7LMZ - chains D and E of the 7 polymer chains in the assembly; structure by electron microscopy, 3.06 A resolution.

# Chain D (and E)
Protein: Transitional endoplasmic reticulum ATPase
Organism: Homo sapiens
Notes: EC 3.6.4.6; chain E of this document is another copy of the same molecule, construct and numbering; everything in this record applies to it too
Reference sequence: P55072 (TERA_HUMAN); residues 1-806 here = UniProt positions 1-806
Chain sequence (806 residues; row label = number of the first residue in the row):
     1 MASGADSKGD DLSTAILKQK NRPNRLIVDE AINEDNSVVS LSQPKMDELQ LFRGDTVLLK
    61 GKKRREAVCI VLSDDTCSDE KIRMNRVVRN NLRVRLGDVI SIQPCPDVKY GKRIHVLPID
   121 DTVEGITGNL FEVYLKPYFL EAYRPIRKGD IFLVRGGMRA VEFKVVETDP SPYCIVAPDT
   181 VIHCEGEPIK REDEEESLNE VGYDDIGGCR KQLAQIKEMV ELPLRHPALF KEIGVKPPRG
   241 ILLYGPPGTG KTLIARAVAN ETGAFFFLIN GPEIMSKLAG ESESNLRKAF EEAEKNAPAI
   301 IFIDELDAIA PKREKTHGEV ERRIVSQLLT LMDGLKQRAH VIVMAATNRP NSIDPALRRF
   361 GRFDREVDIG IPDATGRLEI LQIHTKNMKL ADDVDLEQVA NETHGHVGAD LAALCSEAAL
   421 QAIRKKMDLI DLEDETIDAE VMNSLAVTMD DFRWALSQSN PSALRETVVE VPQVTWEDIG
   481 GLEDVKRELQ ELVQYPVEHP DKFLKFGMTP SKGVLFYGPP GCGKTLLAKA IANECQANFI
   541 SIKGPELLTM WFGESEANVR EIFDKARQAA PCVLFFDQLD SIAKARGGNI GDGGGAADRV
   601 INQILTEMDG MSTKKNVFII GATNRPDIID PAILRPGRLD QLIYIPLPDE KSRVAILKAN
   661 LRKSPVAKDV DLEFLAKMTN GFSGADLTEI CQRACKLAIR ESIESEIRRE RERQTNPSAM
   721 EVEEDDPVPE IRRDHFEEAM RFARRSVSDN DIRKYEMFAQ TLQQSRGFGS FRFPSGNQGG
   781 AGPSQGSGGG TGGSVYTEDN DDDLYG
Not modelled in the structure: 1-11, 715-726, 776-806 (chain E: 1-11, 715-726, 767-806)
Construct notes: engineered mutation E232 (Ala in P55072), Q578 (Glu in P55072)
Ion coordination: Mg2+ site 1: T252 (together with ATP); Mg2+ site 2: T525 (together with ATP)
Ligand contacts:
  - ATP (adenosine-5'-triphosphate), molecule 1: D205, I206, G207, P246, P247, G248, T249, G250, K251, T252, L253, R256, E305, N348, I380, H384, V407, G408, A409, A412
  - ATP, molecule 2: D333, A356, R359, R362
  - ATP, molecule 3: D478, I479, G480, L482, P519, P520, G521, C522, G523, K524, T525, L526, Q578, N624, I656, N660, G684, A685, T688
  - ATP, molecule 4: D609, A632, R635, R638
Curated features (UniProtKB/Swiss-Prot):
  - region: T797 to G806 (Interaction with UBXN6)
  - motif: D802 to G806 (PIM motif)
  - binding site (ATP): P247 to L253, N348, H384, G521 to L526
  - modified residue: A2 (N-acetylalanine), S3 (Phosphoserine), S7 (Phosphoserine), S13 (Phosphoserine), S37 (Phosphoserine), K315 (N6,N6,N6-trimethyllysine), T436 (Phosphothreonine), S462 (Phosphoserine), K502 (N6-acetyllysine), K505 (N6-acetyllysine), K668 (N6-acetyllysine), S702 (Phosphoserine), K754 (N6-acetyllysine), S770 (Phosphoserine), S775 (Phosphoserine), S787 (Phosphoserine), Y805 (Phosphotyrosine)
  - cross-link (Glycyl lysine isopeptide (Lys-Gly)): K8 (interchain with G-Cter in SUMO2), K18 (interchain with G-Cter in SUMO2)
From the paper describing this entry:
  - mutagenesis - W551A/F552A, R599A: abolished catalytic activity
  - mutagenesis - I590A/D592A: unchanged catalytic activity
  - mutagenesis - L464A: decreased catalytic activity
  - disease-associated variants - A232E: increased catalytic activity (citing earlier work)
  - mutagenesis - E578Q: decreased catalytic activity (citing earlier work)

# Chain D / chain E interface
Contacting residue pairs (212):
  L12(D) - Q421(E)
  L12(D) - R424(E)
  L12(D) - K425(E)
  A15(D) - M427(E)  hydrophobic
  A15(D) - D428(E)
  I16(D) - M427(E)  hydrophobic
  I16(D) - L432(E)  hydrophobic
  Q19(D) - D431(E)
  Q19(D) - E433(E)
  K20(D) - D428(E)  salt bridge
  K20(D) - D431(E)
  R22(D) - D431(E)  salt bridge
  R22(D) - E433(E)
  R22(D) - D434(E)  salt bridge
  R25(D) - E433(E)
  K60(D) - E433(E)
  K60(D) - E435(E)  salt bridge
  Q103(D) - E435(E)  hydrogen bond
  K217(D) - L432(E)
  E218(D) - R424(E)  salt bridge
  L222(D) - M427(E)  hydrophobic
  L222(D) - L432(E)  hydrophobic
  R225(D) - L432(E)
  H226(D) - D431(E)
  H226(D) - L432(E)
  H226(D) - D434(E)  hydrogen bond (side chain-backbone)
  A228(D) - M442(E)  hydrophobic
  L229(D) - I423(E)  hydrophobic
  L229(D) - I430(E)  hydrophobic
  L229(D) - I437(E)  hydrophobic
  L229(D) - M442(E)  hydrophobic
  L229(D) - L445(E)
  F230(D) - I423(E)  hydrophobic
  E232(D) - K389(E)  salt bridge
  E232(D) - M442(E)
  I233(D) - M388(E)
  I233(D) - K389(E)
  I233(D) - A419(E)
  I233(D) - A422(E)  hydrophobic
  I233(D) - L445(E)  hydrophobic
  I233(D) - V447(E)  hydrophobic
  G234(D) - N387(E)
  G234(D) - M388(E)
  V235(D) - S416(E)
  V235(D) - A419(E)  hydrophobic
  K236(D) - S416(E)  hydrogen bond (backbone-side chain)
  P238(D) - S416(E)
  A279(D) - S276(E)
  A279(D) - K277(E)  hydrogen bond (backbone-backbone)
  G280(D) - M275(E)
  E281(D) - K277(E)
  E283(D) - P272(E)
  R287(D) - P272(E)
  R287(D) - E273(E)
  K312(D) - E466(E)  salt bridge
  R313(D) - E305(E)  salt bridge
  R313(D) - D307(E)  salt bridge
  R313(D) - N348(E)  hydrogen bond
  R313(D) - R349(E)
  E314(D) - R349(E)
  K315(D) - E554(E)  salt bridge
  K315(D) - A557(E)
  H317(D) - H317(E)  hydrogen bond
  E319(D) - T316(E)
  E319(D) - H317(E)  hydrogen bond (side chain-backbone)
  E319(D) - G318(E)
  E319(D) - E321(E)
  R322(D) - P311(E)
  R323(D) - P272(E)
  R323(D) - M275(E)
  R323(D) - A308(E)
  R323(D) - E321(E)  salt bridge
  S326(D) - A308(E)
  Q327(D) - P272(E)
  Q327(D) - E273(E)
  L329(D) - E305(E)
  T330(D) - E305(E)
  D333(D) - R256(E)  salt bridge
  G334(D) - T252(E)
  G334(D) - R256(E)  hydrogen bond (backbone-side chain)
  L335(D) - T252(E)
  L335(D) - A255(E)
  L335(D) - R256(E)
  L335(D) - F266(E)  hydrophobic
  L335(D) - L268(E)  hydrophobic
  Q337(D) - R256(E)  hydrogen bond
  N351(D) - E466(E)  hydrogen bond (side chain-backbone)
  I353(D) - E466(E)
  P355(D) - E466(E)
  A356(D) - N348(E)
  R358(D) - S462(E)  hydrogen bond (backbone-side chain)
  R358(D) - R465(E)  hydrogen bond (backbone-side chain)
  R358(D) - E466(E)  salt bridge
  R359(D) - G248(E)
  R359(D) - S462(E)
  F360(D) - A409(E)
  F360(D) - A412(E)  hydrophobic
  F360(D) - A413(E)  hydrophobic
  F363(D) - R465(E)  hydrogen bond (backbone-side chain)
  D364(D) - R465(E)
  R365(D) - E417(E)  salt bridge
  E366(D) - R465(E)  salt bridge
  R487(D) - R700(E)
  E488(D) - R693(E)  salt bridge
  E488(D) - K696(E)  salt bridge
  E488(D) - R700(E)  salt bridge
  E491(D) - K696(E)  salt bridge
  E491(D) - R700(E)  salt bridge
  Y495(D) - R700(E)
  Y495(D) - I703(E)  hydrophobic
  H499(D) - I703(E)
  K502(D) - I699(E)
  K502(D) - S702(E)  hydrogen bond
  K502(D) - I703(E)
  K502(D) - E706(E)  salt bridge
  F503(D) - C695(E)  hydrophobic
  F503(D) - I699(E)  hydrophobic
  K505(D) - P665(E)
  K505(D) - V728(E)  hydrogen bond (side chain-backbone)
  K505(D) - P729(E)
  F506(D) - S664(E)  hydrogen bond (backbone-side chain)
  F506(D) - P665(E)
  F506(D) - C695(E)  hydrophobic
  F506(D) - A698(E)  hydrophobic
  F506(D) - I699(E)  hydrophobic
  F506(D) - V728(E)
  F506(D) - I731(E)  hydrophobic
  G507(D) - K663(E)
  M508(D) - L661(E)  hydrophobic
  M508(D) - C691(E)  hydrophobic
  M508(D) - C695(E)  hydrophobic
  T509(D) - Q692(E)  hydrogen bond
  W551(D) - M550(E)  hydrophobic
  F552(D) - L548(E)  hydrophobic
  F552(D) - T549(E)
  F552(D) - M550(E)  hydrogen bond (backbone-backbone)
  F552(D) - S555(E)
  F552(D) - A596(E)  hydrophobic
  E556(D) - P545(E)
  R560(D) - P545(E)  hydrogen bond (side chain-backbone)
  R560(D) - E546(E)
  R586(D) - D580(E)  salt bridge
  R586(D) - N624(E)  hydrogen bond
  R586(D) - R625(E)  hydrogen bond (backbone-side chain)
  G591(D) - D592(E)
  G593(D) - D592(E)
  G593(D) - G593(E)
  G594(D) - N589(E)
  G594(D) - D592(E)
  G594(D) - G593(E)
  D598(D) - K584(E)  salt bridge
  R599(D) - P545(E)
  R599(D) - L548(E)
  R599(D) - S581(E)
  N602(D) - D580(E)  hydrogen bond
  N602(D) - S581(E)
  Q603(D) - K543(E)
  Q603(D) - P545(E)
  T606(D) - K543(E)
  T606(D) - Q578(E)
  E607(D) - K543(E)
  G610(D) - T525(E)
  G610(D) - K529(E)
  G610(D) - D577(E)
  M611(D) - E470(E)
  M611(D) - V471(E)
  M611(D) - P472(E)
  M611(D) - T525(E)
  M611(D) - A528(E)
  M611(D) - A532(E)  hydrophobic
  M611(D) - F539(E)  hydrophobic
  M611(D) - S541(E)  hydrogen bond
  M611(D) - F575(E)  hydrophobic
  S612(D) - E470(E)
  T613(D) - E470(E)  hydrogen bond (backbone-backbone)
  P631(D) - D751(E)
  A632(D) - P520(E)  hydrophobic
  A632(D) - N624(E)
  L634(D) - R744(E)  hydrogen bond (backbone-side chain)
  R635(D) - P520(E)
  R635(D) - G521(E)
  R635(D) - A685(E)
  R635(D) - S746(E)
  P636(D) - A685(E)
  P636(D) - D686(E)
  P636(D) - E689(E)
  P636(D) - R744(E)
  P636(D) - S746(E)
  R638(D) - Q578(E)
  L639(D) - R744(E)
  D640(D) - E689(E)
  D640(D) - R744(E)  hydrogen bond (backbone-side chain)
  L642(D) - R744(E)
  S765(D) - F682(E)
  S765(D) - R745(E)
  R766(D) - A743(E)
  F768(D) - M678(E)  hydrophobic
  F771(D) - F674(E)  hydrophobic
  F771(D) - L675(E)  hydrophobic
  F771(D) - M678(E)  hydrophobic
  F771(D) - E737(E)
  F771(D) - M740(E)  hydrophobic
  R772(D) - F674(E)
  R772(D) - E737(E)
  F773(D) - D671(E)
  F773(D) - L675(E)  hydrophobic
  F773(D) - R733(E)  hydrogen bond (backbone-side chain)
  F773(D) - F736(E)  hydrophobic
  F773(D) - E737(E)  hydrogen bond (backbone-side chain)
  P774(D) - F674(E)
  P774(D) - R733(E)  hydrogen bond (backbone-side chain)
  S775(D) - R733(E)
Interface residues without a listed pair, chain D (119 interface residues in all): K18, E221, K231, P237, L278, R362, L492, P510, S511, G553, E554, I590, G595, L605, D609, Q641, L762
Interface residues without a listed pair, chain E (131 interface residues in all): E192, P247, N270, D304, K315, C415, L420, V469, G588, A597, I628, N660, V670, E730

# Overview
The interface between chain D and chain E involves 119 residues on one side and 131 on the other, with 29
hydrogen bonds and 23 salt bridges. Among the polar pairs are K20(D)-D428(E), R22(D)-D431(E) and
R22(D)-D434(E). The paper reports that W551A/F552A and R599A of chain D abolish catalytic activity; L464A and
E578Q of chain D reduce catalytic activity; 6 substitutions were tested in all.
Both chains are Transitional endoplasmic reticulum ATPase (Homo sapiens). Entry 7LMZ (Cryo-EM structure of
human p97 in complex with Npl4/Ufd1 and Ub6 (Class 1)) was determined by electron microscopy together with
7LN0, 7LN1, 7LN2, 7LN3, 7LN4, 7LN5 and 7LN6 from the same study.
